Entry 5CGO (X-ray diffraction, 1.50 A resolution); this record covers chains C and D of the 4 polymer chains in the assembly.

Chain C (and D):
Name: D-Ala-Magainin 2
Notes: chain D of this document is another copy of the same molecule, construct and numbering; everything in this record applies to it too
Sequence (23 residues; numbered 3 to 25; the number before each row is that of its first residue):
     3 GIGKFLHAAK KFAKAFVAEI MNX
Modified positions: Ile4, Ile22 (D-isoleucine; DIL); Lys6, Lys12, Lys13, Lys16 (D-lysine; DLY); Phe7, Phe14, Phe18 (D-phenylalanine; DPN); Leu8 (D-leucine; DLE); His9 (D-histidine; DHI); Ala10, Ala11, Ala15, Ala17, Ala20 (D-alanine; DAL); Val19 (D-valine; DVA); Glu21 (D-glutamic acid; DGL); Met23 (D-methionine; MED); Asn24 (D-asparagine; DSG); DSE (N-methyl-D-serine) at position 25
Reported in the primary citation:
  - self-association interface (contacts with another copy of this molecule): Phe7, Phe14, Phe18

How chain C and chain D interact:
Residue-residue contacts (16):
  Gly3(C) - Glu21(D)
  Lys6(C) - Ala17(D)
  Phe7(C) - Phe14(D)
  Phe7(C) - Ala17(D)
  Phe7(C) - Phe18(D)
  Phe7(C) - Glu21(D)
  Ala10(C) - Phe14(D)
  Ala11(C) - Phe14(D)
  Phe14(C) - Phe7(D)
  Phe14(C) - Ala10(D)
  Phe14(C) - Ala11(D)
  Ala17(C) - Phe7(D)
  Phe18(C) - Phe7(D)
  Glu21(C) - Gly3(D)
  Glu21(C) - Ile4(D)
  Glu21(C) - Phe7(D)
Also at the interface, not in a pair above, chain C (11 interface residues in all): Ile4, Lys13
Also at the interface, not in a pair above, chain D (11 interface residues in all): Lys6, Lys13

Overview:
The chain C/chain D interface involves 11 residues from each chain. The paper reports a self-association
interface involving Phe7(C), Phe14(C) and Phe18(C).
Chain C and chain D are both D-Ala-Magainin 2; the structure, Structure of quasiracemic Ala-Magainin 2 with a
beta amino acid substitution at position 13, was determined by X-ray diffraction, deposited together with
5CGN.
